PDB entry 6WQ2 | electron microscopy, 4.00 A resolution | chains 1 and k of the 36 polymer chains in the assembly

[Chain 1]
Molecule: A-DNA
Organism: Sulfolobus islandicus filamentous virus
Sequence (225 nucleotides; numbered 7 to 231; the number before each row is that of its first residue):
     7 ATATATATATATATATATATATATATATATATATATATATATATATATAT
    57 ATATATATATATATATATATATATATATATATATATATATATATATATAT
   107 ATATATATATATATATATATATATATATATATATATATATATATATATAT
   157 ATATATATATATATATATATATATATATATATATATATATATATATATAT
   207 ATATATATATATATATATATATATA

[Chain k]
Name: Structural protein MCP1
Organism: Sulfolobus islandicus filamentous virus
UniProt: Q914J4 (Y036_SIFVH); residues 1-204 here = UniProt positions 1-204
Sequence (204 residues; row label = number of the first residue in the row):
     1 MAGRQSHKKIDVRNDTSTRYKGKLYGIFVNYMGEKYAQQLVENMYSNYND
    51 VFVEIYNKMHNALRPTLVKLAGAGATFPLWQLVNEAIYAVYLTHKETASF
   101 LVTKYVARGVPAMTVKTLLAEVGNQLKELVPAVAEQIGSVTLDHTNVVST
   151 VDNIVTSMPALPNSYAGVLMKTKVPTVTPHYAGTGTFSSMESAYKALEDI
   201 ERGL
Not modelled in the structure: 1-2

[Interface between chain 1 and chain k]
Contacting residue pairs - 31 pairs, chain 1 then chain k:
  DA25(1) - Ser164(k)  hydrogen bond to the phosphate
  DT26(1) - Lys95(k)  salt bridge to the phosphate
  DT26(1) - Pro162(k)  phosphate contact
  DT26(1) - Asn163(k)  hydrogen bond to the phosphate
  DT32(1) - Leu24(k)  sugar contact
  DT32(1) - Ile27(k)  phosphate contact
  DA33(1) - Tyr20(k)  sugar contact
  DA33(1) - Ile27(k)  phosphate contact
  DT34(1) - Thr16(k)  phosphate contact
  DT34(1) - Arg19(k)  salt bridge to the phosphate
  DT34(1) - Tyr48(k)  sugar contact
  DA35(1) - Ile10(k)  sugar contact
  DA35(1) - Asp11(k)  phosphate contact
  DA35(1) - Val12(k)  hydrogen bond to the phosphate
  DA35(1) - Arg13(k)  salt bridge to the phosphate
  DA35(1) - Thr16(k)  phosphate contact
  DA35(1) - Arg19(k)  salt bridge to the phosphate
  DT36(1) - Ile10(k)  base contact
  DT36(1) - Asp11(k)  phosphate contact
  DT36(1) - Asn57(k)  phosphate contact
  DT36(1) - His60(k)  salt bridge to the phosphate
  DT36(1) - Arg64(k)  salt bridge to the phosphate
  DT36(1) - Phe77(k)  base contact
  DT36(1) - Trp80(k)  hydrogen bond to the phosphate
  DA37(1) - Ile10(k)  phosphate contact
  DA37(1) - Arg64(k)  salt bridge to the phosphate
  DA37(1) - Gly74(k)  sugar contact
  DA37(1) - Trp80(k)  phosphate contact
  DT38(1) - Gly74(k)  sugar contact
  DT40(1) - Arg4(k)  phosphate contact
  DA137(1) - Tyr181(k)  hydrogen bond to the phosphate
Interface residues without a listed pair, chain 1 (13 interface residues in all): DA41, DT136
Interface residues without a listed pair, chain k (28 interface residues in all): Gly3, Gln5, Lys23, Phe52, Tyr56, Leu161

[Overview]
Chain 1 and chain k form an interface of 13 and 28 residues respectively, with 5 hydrogen bonds and 7 salt
bridges. Polar pairs include DA25(1)-Ser164(k), DT26(1)-Asn163(k) and DA35(1)-Val12(k).
Chain 1 is A-DNA and chain k is Structural protein MCP1, both from Sulfolobus islandicus filamentous virus;
the structure, Cryo-EM of the S. islandicus filamentous virus, SIFV, was determined by electron microscopy
(same publication as 6WQ0).
